Entry 7UN6 (electron microscopy, 3.30 A resolution); this record covers chains A and C of the 3 polymer chains in the assembly.

== Chain A ==
Molecule: (E3-independent) E2 ubiquitin-conjugating enzyme
From: Homo sapiens
Notes: EC 2.3.2.24
UniProt: Q9C0C9 (UBE2O_HUMAN); residue numbers follow UniProt; this construct covers 1-1292
Amino-acid sequence (1342 residues; numbered -49 to 1292; the number before each row is that of its first residue; numbers below 1 keep their minus sign (Met-49 is residue -49)):
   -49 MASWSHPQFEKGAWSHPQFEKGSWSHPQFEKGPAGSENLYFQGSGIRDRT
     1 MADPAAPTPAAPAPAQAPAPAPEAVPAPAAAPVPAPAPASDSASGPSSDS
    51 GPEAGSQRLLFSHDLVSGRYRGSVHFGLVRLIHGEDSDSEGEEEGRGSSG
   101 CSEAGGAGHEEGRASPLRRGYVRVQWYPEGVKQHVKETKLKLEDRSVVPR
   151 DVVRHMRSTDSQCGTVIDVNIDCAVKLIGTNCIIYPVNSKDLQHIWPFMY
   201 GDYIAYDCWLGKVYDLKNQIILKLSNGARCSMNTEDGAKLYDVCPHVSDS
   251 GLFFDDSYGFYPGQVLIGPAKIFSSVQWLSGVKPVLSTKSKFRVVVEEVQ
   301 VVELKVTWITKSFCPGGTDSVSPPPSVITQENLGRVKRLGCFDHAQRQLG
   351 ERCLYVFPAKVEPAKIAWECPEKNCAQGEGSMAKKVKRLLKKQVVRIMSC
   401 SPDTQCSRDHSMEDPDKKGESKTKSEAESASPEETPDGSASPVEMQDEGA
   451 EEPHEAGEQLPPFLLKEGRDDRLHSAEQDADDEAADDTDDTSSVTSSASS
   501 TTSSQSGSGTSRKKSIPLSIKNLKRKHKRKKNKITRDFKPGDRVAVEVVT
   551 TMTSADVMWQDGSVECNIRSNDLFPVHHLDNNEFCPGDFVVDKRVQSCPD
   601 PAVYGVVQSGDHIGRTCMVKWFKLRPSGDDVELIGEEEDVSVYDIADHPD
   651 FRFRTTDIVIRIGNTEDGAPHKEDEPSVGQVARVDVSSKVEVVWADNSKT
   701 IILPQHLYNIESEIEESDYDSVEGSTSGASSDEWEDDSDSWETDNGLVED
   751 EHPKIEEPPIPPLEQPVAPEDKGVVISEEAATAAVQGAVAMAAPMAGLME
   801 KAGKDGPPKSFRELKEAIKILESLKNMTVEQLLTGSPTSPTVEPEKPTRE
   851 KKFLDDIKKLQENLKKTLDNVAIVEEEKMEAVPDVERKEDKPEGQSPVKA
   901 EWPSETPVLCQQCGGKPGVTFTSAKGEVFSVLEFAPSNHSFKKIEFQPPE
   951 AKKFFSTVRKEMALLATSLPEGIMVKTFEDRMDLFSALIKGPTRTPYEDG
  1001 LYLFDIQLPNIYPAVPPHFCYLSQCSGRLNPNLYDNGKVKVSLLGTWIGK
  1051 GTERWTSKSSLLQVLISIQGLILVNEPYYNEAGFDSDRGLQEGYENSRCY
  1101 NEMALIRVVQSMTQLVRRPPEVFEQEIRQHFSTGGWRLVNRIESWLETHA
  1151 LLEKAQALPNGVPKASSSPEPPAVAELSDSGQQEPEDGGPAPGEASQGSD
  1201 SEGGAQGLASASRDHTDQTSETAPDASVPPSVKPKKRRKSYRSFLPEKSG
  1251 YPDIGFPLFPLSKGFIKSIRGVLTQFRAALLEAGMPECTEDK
Disordered / not traced: -49 to 56, 85-121, 242-259, 313-320, 359-541, 664-674, 711-927, 1048-1053, 1148-1251, 1289-1292
Construct notes: initiating methionine (-49); expression tag (-48 to 0); conflict Lys1040 (Cys in Q9C0C9)
Curated features (UniProtKB/Swiss-Prot):
  - motif: Arg512 to Arg536 (Nuclear localization signal)
  - modified residue: Ser50 (Phosphoserine), Ser87 (Phosphoserine), Ser89 (Phosphoserine), Ser399 (Phosphoserine), Ser401 (Phosphoserine), Ser441 (Phosphoserine), Thr488 (Phosphothreonine), Thr491 (Phosphothreonine), Ser515 (Phosphoserine), Ser836 (Phosphoserine), Thr838 (Phosphothreonine), Ser839 (Phosphoserine), Ser896 (Phosphoserine)
What the authors report for this chain:
  - mutagenesis - K289D, K291D, R293D: unchanged binding to Nucleosome assembly protein 1-like 1 (chain C)
  - mutagenesis - I660A/I662A: decreased catalytic activity on ubiquitin-conjugated clients
  - mutagenesis - I660A/I662A: unchanged catalytic activity on Autoubiquitylation

== Chain C ==
Molecule: Nucleosome assembly protein 1-like 1
From: Homo sapiens
UniProt: P55209 (NP1L1_HUMAN); residues 2-391 here = UniProt positions 2-391
Amino-acid sequence (416 residues; row label = number of the first residue in the row; numbers below 1 keep their minus sign (Met-24 is residue -24)):
   -24 MDYKDHDGDYKDHDIDYKDDDDKAGSADIDNKEQSELDQDLDDVEEVEEE
    26 ETGEETKLKARQLTVQMMQNPQILAALQERLDGLVETPTGYIESLPRVVK
    76 RRVNALKNLQVKCAQIEAKFYEEVHDLERKYAVLYQPLFDKRFEIINAIY
   126 EPTEEECEWKPDEEDEISEELKEKAKIEDEKKDEEKEDPKGIPEFWLTVF
   176 KNVDLLSDMVQEHDEPILKHLKDIKVKFSDAGQPMSFVLEFHFEPNEYFT
   226 NEVLTKTYRMRSEPDDSDPFSFDGPEIMGCTGCQIDWKKGKNVTLKTIKK
   276 KQKHKGRGTVRTVTKTVSNDSFFNFFAPPEVPESGDLDDDAEAILAADFE
   326 IGHFLRERIIPRSVLYFTGEAIEDDDDDYDEEGEEADEEGEEEGDEENDP
   376 DYDPKKDQNPAECKQQ
Disordered / not traced: -24 to 72, 127-165, 307-314, 350-391
Construct notes: initiating methionine (-24); expression tag (-23 to 1)
Curated features (UniProtKB/Swiss-Prot):
  - motif: Tyr125 to Ala150 (NAP1L motif), Ile273 to His279 (Nuclear localization signal)
  - modified residue: Ala2 (N-acetylalanine), Ser10 (Phosphoserine), Thr62 (Phosphothreonine), Thr64 (Phosphothreonine), Ser69 (Phosphoserine), Lys116 (N6-acetyllysine), Ser143 (Phosphoserine), Cys388 (Cysteine methyl ester)
  - lipidation: Cys388 (S-farnesyl cysteine)
  - mutagenesis: Glu126 (E126A: Impaired binding to histones and ability to mediate histone chaperone activity), Glu130 (E130A: Impaired binding to histones and ability to mediate histone chaperone activity), Trp134 (W134A: Impaired binding to histones and ability to mediate histone chaperone activity)

== How chain A and chain C interact ==
Pairs across the interface (6):
  Val285(A) - Phe245(C)  hydrophobic
  Val285(A) - Ser246(C)
  Ser287(A) - Asp248(C)  hydrogen bond
  Thr288(A) - Asp248(C)  hydrogen bond (backbone-side chain)
  Thr288(A) - Glu251(C)  hydrogen bond
  Lys289(A) - Asp248(C)
Also at the interface, not in a pair above, chain A (7 interface residues in all): Lys239, Lys283, Leu286
Also at the interface, not in a pair above, chain C (7 interface residues in all): Tyr96, Asp243, Glu317
Interface features reported in the paper:
  - hot spots on chain A (mutagenesis) - K289E/K291E: abolished binding to Nucleosome assembly protein 1-like 1 (chain C)
  - interface residues, chain C: Asp243(C), Asp248(C), Glu251(C)

== Summary ==
The chain A/chain C interface involves 7 residues from each chain, with 3 hydrogen bonds. Polar pairs include
Ser287(A)-Asp248(C), Thr288(A)-Asp248(C) and Thr288(A)-Glu251(C). The paper reports that I660A/I662A of chain
A reduce catalytic activity on ubiquitin-conjugated clients; interface residues Asp243(C), Asp248(C) and
Glu251(C); 5 substitutions were tested in all.
Here chain A is (E3-independent) E2 ubiquitin-conjugating enzyme and chain C is Nucleosome assembly protein
1-like 1, both from Homo sapiens. Entry 7UN6 (Complex of UBE2O with NAP1L1) was determined by electron
microscopy.
